9LZW - chains G and J of the 12 polymer chains in the assembly; structure by electron microscopy, 3.10 A resolution.

== Chain G ==
Name: Capsid protein alpha
Organism: Flock house virus
Notes: EC 3.4.23.44
UniProtKB: P12870 (CAPSD_FHV); numbering as in UniProt (aligned over 1-363)
Amino-acid sequence (363 residues; row label = number of the first residue in the row):
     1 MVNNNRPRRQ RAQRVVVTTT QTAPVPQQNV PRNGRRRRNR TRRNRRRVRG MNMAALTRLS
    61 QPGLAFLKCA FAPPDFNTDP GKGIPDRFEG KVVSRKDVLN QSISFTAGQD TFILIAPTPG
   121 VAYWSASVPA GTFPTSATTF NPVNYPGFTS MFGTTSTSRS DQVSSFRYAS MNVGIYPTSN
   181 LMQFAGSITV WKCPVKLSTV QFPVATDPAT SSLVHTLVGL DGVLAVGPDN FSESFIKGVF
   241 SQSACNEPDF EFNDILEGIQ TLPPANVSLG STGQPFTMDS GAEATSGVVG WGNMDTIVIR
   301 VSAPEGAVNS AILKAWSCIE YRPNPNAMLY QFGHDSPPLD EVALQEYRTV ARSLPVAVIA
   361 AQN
Disordered / not traced: 1-23, 33-57
Disulfide bonds: Cys-69/Cys-318
Swiss-Prot annotation at these positions:
  - active site: Asp-75
  - binding site (Ca(2+)): Asp-161, Asp-221, Asp-249, Glu-251, Gly-273
  - site: Asn-363 (Cleavage)
  - mutagenesis: Asn-363 (N363A/D/T: Prevents maturation cleavage)

== Chain J ==
Name: Capsid protein alpha
Organism: Flock house virus
Notes: EC 3.4.23.44
UniProtKB: P12870 (CAPSD_FHV); residue numbers follow UniProt; this construct covers 364-407
Amino-acid sequence (44 residues; numbered 364 to 407; the number before each row is that of its first residue):
   364 ASMWERVKSI IKSSLAAASN IPGPIGVAAS GISGLSALFE GFGF
Disordered / not traced: 364, 379-407
Swiss-Prot annotation at these positions:
  - site (Interaction with viral RNA genome): Phe-402, Phe-405, Phe-407
  - mutagenesis: Phe-402 (F402A: Lack in specificity of viral RNA encapsidation), Glu-403 (E403A: No effect on specificity of viral RNA encapsidation), Phe-405 (F405A: Lack in specificity of viral RNA encapsidation), Phe-407 (F407A: Lack in specificity of viral RNA encapsidation)

== Interface between chain G and chain J ==
Residue-residue contacts (8; chain G residue first):
  Leu-64(G) with Trp-367(J), hydrophobic
  Glu-346(G) with Ile-374(J); Ser-377(J)
  Ser-353(G) with Ile-373(J)
  Leu-354(G) with Met-366(J), hydrophobic
  Gln-362(G) with Met-366(J); Arg-369(J)
  Asn-363(G) with Met-366(J)
Other interface residues (no listed pair), chain G (17 interface residues in all): Leu-67, Lys-68, Phe-71, Ala-72, Asp-75, Phe-76, Phe-240, Gln-242, Val-350, Pro-355, Val-358
Other interface residues (no listed pair), chain J (9 interface residues in all): Ser-365, Val-370, Leu-378

== Overview ==
17 residues of chain G and 9 residues of chain J are in contact. Curated annotation (UniProt) lists
active-site residue Asp-75(G), 5 Ca2+-binding residues and one mutagenesis site on chain G; 4 mutagenesis
sites on chain J.
Here chain G is Capsid protein alpha and chain J is Capsid protein alpha, both from Flock house virus. Entry
9LZW (Bent-contact of Flock House Virus early disassembly intermediate) was determined by electron microscopy
together with 9LZL from the same study.
